7TNQ - chains 9 and C2 of the 100 polymer chains in the assembly; structure by electron microscopy, 8.40 A resolution (very low resolution: no residue pairs are listed; an interface is given only as per-side residue counts).

== Chain 9 ==
Name: Microtubule associated protein SPM1
From: Toxoplasma gondii
UniProt: S8F1Y1 (S8F1Y1_TOXGM); numbering as in UniProt (aligned over 1-351)
Chain sequence (351 residues; each row starts with the number of its first residue):
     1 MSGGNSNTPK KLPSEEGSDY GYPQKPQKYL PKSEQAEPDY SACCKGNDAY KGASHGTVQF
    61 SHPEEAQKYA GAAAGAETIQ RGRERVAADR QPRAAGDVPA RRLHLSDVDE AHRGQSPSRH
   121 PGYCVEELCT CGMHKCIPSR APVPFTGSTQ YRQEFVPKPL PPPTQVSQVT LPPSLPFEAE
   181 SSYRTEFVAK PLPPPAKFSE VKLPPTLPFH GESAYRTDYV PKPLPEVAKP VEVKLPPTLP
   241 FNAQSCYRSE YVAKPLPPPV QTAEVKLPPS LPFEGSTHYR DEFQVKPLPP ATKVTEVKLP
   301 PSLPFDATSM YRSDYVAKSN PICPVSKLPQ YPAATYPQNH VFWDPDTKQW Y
Unresolved in the structure: 1-236, 259-351
Differences from the reference sequence: conflict Ala263 (Val in S8F1Y1)

== Chain C2 ==
Name: Tubulin alpha chain
From: Toxoplasma gondii
UniProt: P10873 (TBA_TOXGO); residue numbers follow UniProt; this construct covers 1-453
Chain sequence (453 residues; numbered 1 to 453; the number before each row is that of its first residue):
     1 MREVISIHVG QAGIQIGNAC WELFCLEHGI QPDGQMPSDK TIGGGDDAFN TFFSETGAGK
    61 HVPRCVFLDL EPTVVDEVRT GTYRHLFHPE QLISGKEDAA NNFARGHYTI GKEIVDLSLD
   121 RIRKLADNCT GLQGFLMFNA VGGGTGSGLG CLLLERLSVD YGKKSKLNFC SWPSPQVSTA
   181 VVEPYNSVLS THSLLEHTDV AVMLDNEAIY DICRRNLDIE RPTYTNLNRL IAQVISSLTA
   241 SLRFDGALNV DVTEFQTNLV PYPRIHFMLS SYAPIISAEK AYHEQLSVAE ITNSAFEPAS
   301 MMAKCDPRHG KYMACCLMYR GDVVPKDVNA AVATIKTKRT IQFVDWCPTG FKCGINYQPP
   361 TVVPGGDLAK VMRAVCMISN STAIAEVFSR MDHKFDLMYA KRAFVHWYVG EGMEEGEFSE
   421 AREDLAALEK DYEEVGIETA EGEGEEEGYG DEY
Unresolved in the structure: 38-46, 438-453
UniProt features mapped onto this chain:
  - active site: Glu254
  - binding site (GTP): Gln11, Glu71, Gly144, Thr145, Thr179, Asn206, Asn228
  - binding site (Mg(2+)): Glu71
  - site: Tyr453 (Involved in polymerization)
  - modified residue: Lys40 (N6-acetyllysine)

== How chain 9 and chain C2 interact ==
At this resolution (8 A) residue pairs are not listed: 12 residues of chain 9 and 18 of chain C2 lie at the interface.

== Summary ==
The interface between chain 9 and chain C2 involves 12 residues on one side and 18 on the other. Curated
annotation (UniProt) lists active-site residue Glu254(C2), 7 GTP-binding residues and Mg2+-binding residue
Glu71(C2) on chain C2.
Here chain 9 is Microtubule associated protein SPM1 and chain C2 is Tubulin alpha chain, both from Toxoplasma
gondii. Entry 7TNQ (The symmetry-released subpellicular microtubule map from detergent-extracted Toxoplasma
cells) was determined by electron microscopy (same publication as 7TNS and 7TNT).
